Entry 6G5Y (X-ray diffraction, 1.49 A resolution); this record covers chain A.

[Chain A]
Name: Lysozyme C
Source organism: Gallus gallus
Notes: EC 3.2.1.17
UniProt: P00698 (LYSC_CHICK); residues 1-129 here correspond to UniProt positions 19-147 (UniProt number = residue number + 18)
Chain sequence (129 residues; each row starts with the number of its first residue):
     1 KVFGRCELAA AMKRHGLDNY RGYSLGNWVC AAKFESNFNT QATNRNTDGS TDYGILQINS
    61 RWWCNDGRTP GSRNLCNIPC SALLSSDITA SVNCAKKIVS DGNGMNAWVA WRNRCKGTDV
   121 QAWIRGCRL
Disulfides: Cys-6/Cys-127, Cys-30/Cys-115, Cys-64/Cys-80, Cys-76/Cys-94
Metal / ion sites: platinum (II) ion site 1: Lys-1, Glu-7 (together with dimethyl sulfoxide); platinum (II) ion site 2 near Lys-1 (its only coordinating residue here); platinum (II) ion site 3: Lys-13, Leu-129 (together with dimethyl sulfoxide); platinum (II) ion site 4: Arg-14, His-15 (together with dimethyl sulfoxide); platinum (II) ion site 5: His-15 (together with dimethyl sulfoxide); platinum (II) ion site 6: Asn-93, Lys-97; platinum (II) ion site 7 near Lys-96 (its only coordinating residue here)
UniProt features mapped onto this chain:
  - active site: Glu-35, Asp-52
  - binding site (substrate): Asp-101
What the authors report for this chain:
  - platinum (II) ion coordination: Lys-1, Glu-7, Lys-13, Arg-14, His-15, Lys-96, Lys-97
  - platinum (II) ion coordination through a water molecule: Ile-88, Thr-89

[Summary]
The platinum (II) ion site 1 is built by Lys-1 and Glu-7. Lys-13 and Leu-129 coordinate platinum (II) ion site
3. UniProt lists active-site residues Glu-35 and Asp-52 and substrate-binding residue Asp-101. From the paper:
platinum (II) ion coordination by Lys-1, Glu-7 and Lys-13 among others; water-mediated platinum (II) ion
coordination by Ile-88 and Thr-89.
Chain A is Lysozyme C (Gallus gallus); the structure, The X-ray structure of the adduct formed in the reaction
between lysozyme and a platinum(II) terpyridine ..., was determined by X-ray diffraction, deposited together
with 6G5V.
